PDB entry 4J8U | X-ray diffraction, 2.38 A resolution | chains F and I of the 10 polymer chains in the assembly

Chain F:
Protein: Histone H4
Source organism: Xenopus laevis
Reference sequence: P62799 (H4_XENLA); residues 1-102 here correspond to UniProt positions 2-103 (UniProt number = residue number + 1)
Amino-acid sequence (102 residues; numbered 1 to 102; the number before each row is that of its first residue):
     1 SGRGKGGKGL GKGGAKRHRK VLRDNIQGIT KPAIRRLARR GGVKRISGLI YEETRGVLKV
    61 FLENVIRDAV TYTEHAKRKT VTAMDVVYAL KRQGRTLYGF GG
Not modelled in the structure: 1-15
Ligand contacts: ELJ (chlorido(eta-6-p-cymene)(N-phenyl-2-pyridinecarbothioamide)osmium(II)): Met84, Tyr88, Gly101
Curated features (UniProtKB/Swiss-Prot):
  - DNA-binding region: Lys16 to Lys20
  - modified residue: Ser1 (N-acetylserine), Arg3 (Asymmetric dimethylarginine), Lys5 (N6-(2-hydroxyisobutyryl)lysine), Lys8 (N6-(2-hydroxyisobutyryl)lysine), Lys12 (N6-(2-hydroxyisobutyryl)lysine), Lys16 (N6-(2-hydroxyisobutyryl)lysine), Lys20 (N6,N6,N6-trimethyllysine), Lys31 (N6-(2-hydroxyisobutyryl)lysine), Lys44 (N6-(2-hydroxyisobutyryl)lysine), Ser47 (Phosphoserine), Tyr51 (Phosphotyrosine), Lys59 (N6-(2-hydroxyisobutyryl)lysine), Lys77 (N6-(2-hydroxyisobutyryl)lysine), Lys79 (N6-(2-hydroxyisobutyryl)lysine), Tyr88 (Phosphotyrosine), Lys91 (N6-(2-hydroxyisobutyryl)lysine)
  - cross-link (Glycyl lysine isopeptide (Lys-Gly)): Lys31 (interchain with G-Cter in UFM1), Lys91 (interchain with G-Cter in ubiquitin)

Chain I:
Molecule: 145-nt DNA strand
Sequence (145 nucleotides; row label = number of the first residue in the row; numbers below 1 keep their minus sign (DA-72 is residue -72)):
   -72 ATCAATATCC ACCTGCAGAT ACTACCAAAA GTGTATTTGG AAACTGCTCC ATCAAAAGGC
   -12 ATGTTCAGCT GAATCAGCTG AACATGCCTT TTGATGGAGC AGTTTCCAAA TACACTTTTG
    48 GTAGTATCTG CAGGTGGATA TTGAT

How chain F and chain I interact:
Residue-residue contacts - 13 pairs, chain F then chain I:
  Arg35(F) with DA8(I), salt bridge to the phosphate
  Arg45(F) with DT6(I), base contact; DG7(I), hydrogen bond to the sugar; DA8(I), phosphate contact
  Ile46(F) with DG7(I), sugar contact; DA8(I), hydrogen bond to the phosphate
  Ser47(F) with DG7(I), phosphate contact
  Gly48(F) with DG7(I), hydrogen bond to the phosphate
  Arg78(F) with DC27(I), phosphate contact; DA28(I), phosphate contact
  Lys79(F) with DG26(I), salt bridge to the phosphate; DC27(I), hydrogen bond to the phosphate
  Thr80(F) with DC27(I), hydrogen bond to the phosphate
Also at the interface, not in a pair above, chain F (10 interface residues in all): Arg39, Lys77
Also at the interface, not in a pair above, chain I (7 interface residues in all): DA9

In short:
Chain F and chain I form an interface of 10 and 7 residues respectively, with 5 hydrogen bonds and 2 salt
bridges. Polar pairs include Arg45(F)-DG7(I), Ile46(F)-DA8(I) and Gly48(F)-DG7(I). Bound to chain F: compound
ELJ. UniProt lists a DNA-binding region on chain F.
Here chain F is Histone H4 (Xenopus laevis) and chain I is a 145-nt DNA strand. Entry 4J8U (X-ray structure of
NCP145 with chlorido(eta-6-p-cymene)(N-phenyl-2-pyridinecarbothioamide)osmium(II)) was determined by X-ray
diffraction (same publication as 4J8V, 4J8X and 4J8W).
